5AH3 - chain A; structure by X-ray diffraction, 2.40 A resolution.

Chain A:
Protein: MEP2
Organism: Candida albicans
UniProt: Q59UP8 (Q59UP8_CANAL); residues 1-480 here = UniProt positions 1-480
Chain sequence (486 residues; row label = number of the first residue in the row):
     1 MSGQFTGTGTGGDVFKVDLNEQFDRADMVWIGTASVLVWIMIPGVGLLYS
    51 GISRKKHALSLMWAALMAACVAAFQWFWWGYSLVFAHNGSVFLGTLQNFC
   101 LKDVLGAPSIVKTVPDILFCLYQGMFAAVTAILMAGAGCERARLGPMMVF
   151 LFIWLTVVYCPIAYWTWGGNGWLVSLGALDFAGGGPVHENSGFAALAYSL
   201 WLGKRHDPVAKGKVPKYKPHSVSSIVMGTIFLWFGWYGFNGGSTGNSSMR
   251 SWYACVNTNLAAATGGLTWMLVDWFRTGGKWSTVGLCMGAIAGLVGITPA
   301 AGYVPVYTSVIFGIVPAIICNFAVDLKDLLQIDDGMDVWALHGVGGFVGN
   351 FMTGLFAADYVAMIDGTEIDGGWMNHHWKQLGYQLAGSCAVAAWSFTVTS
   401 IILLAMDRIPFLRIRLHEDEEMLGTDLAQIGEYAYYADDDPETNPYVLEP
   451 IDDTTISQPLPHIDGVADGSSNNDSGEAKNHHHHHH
Not modelled in the structure: 1-3, 420-423, 455-486
Sequence notes: engineered mutation Q4 (Asn in Q59UP8), D452 (Arg in Q59UP8), D453 (Ser in Q59UP8); expression tag (481-486)
What the authors report for this chain:
  - conformationally variable residues (order/disorder transition): E420 to L423, L427 to D438

Overview:
From the paper: conformational variability at E420 and L427.
Chain A is MEP2 (Candida albicans); the structure, Crystal structure of the Mep2 mutant R452D,S453D from
Candida albicans, was determined by X-ray diffraction together with 5FUF, 5AID, 5AF1, 5AEX and 5AEZ from the
same study.
